PDB entry 6UYE | electron microscopy, 3.96 A resolution | chains A and D of the 12 polymer chains in the assembly

[Chain A]
Protein: SGP
Organism: Ebola virus
UniProt: A0A1C4HDL5 (A0A1C4HDL5_9MONO); numbering as in UniProt (aligned over 32-292)
Chain sequence (261 residues; row label = number of the first residue in the row):
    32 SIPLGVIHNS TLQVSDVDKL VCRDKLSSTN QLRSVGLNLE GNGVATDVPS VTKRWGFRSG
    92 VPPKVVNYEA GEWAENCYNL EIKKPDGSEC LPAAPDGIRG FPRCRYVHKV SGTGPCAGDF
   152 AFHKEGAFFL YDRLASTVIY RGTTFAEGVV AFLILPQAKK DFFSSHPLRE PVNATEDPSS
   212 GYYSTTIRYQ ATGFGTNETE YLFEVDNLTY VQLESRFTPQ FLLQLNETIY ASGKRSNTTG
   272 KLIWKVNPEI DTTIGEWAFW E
Not modelled in the structure: 188-214, 286-288
Disulfides: Cys108-Cys135, Cys121-Cys147
Glycans and other covalent adducts: N-acetylglucosamine (NAG) linked to Asn228, Asn238, Asn257, Asn268

[Chain D]
Protein: Virion spike glycoprotein
Organism: Ebola virus
UniProt: A0A1C4HDV6 (A0A1C4HDV6_9MONO); residue numbers follow UniProt; this construct covers 503-598
Chain sequence (96 residues; each row starts with the number of its first residue):
   503 VIVNAQPKCN PNLHYWTTQD EGAAIGLAWI PYFGPAAEGI YTEGLMHNQD GLICGLRQLA
   563 NETTQALQLF LRATTELRTF SILNRKAIDF LLQRWG
Not modelled in the structure: 522-526
Disulfides: Cys511-Cys556
Glycans and other covalent adducts: N-acetylglucosamine (NAG) linked to Asn563

[How chain A and chain D interact]
Residue-residue contacts - 82 pairs, chain A then chain D:
  Ser32(A) - Lys588(D)  hydrogen bond (backbone-side chain)
  Ile33(A) - Ala568(D)
  Ile33(A) - Phe572(D)  hydrophobic
  Ile33(A) - Lys588(D)  hydrogen bond (backbone-side chain)
  Pro34(A) - Thr565(D)
  Leu35(A) - Lys588(D)
  Gly36(A) - Leu561(D)
  Thr42(A) - Asp552(D)
  Leu43(A) - Leu554(D)  hydrophobic
  Leu43(A) - Gly557(D)
  Leu43(A) - Leu558(D)
  Gln44(A) - Val503(D)
  Val45(A) - Ile504(D)  hydrophobic
  Val48(A) - Gln595(D)  hydrogen bond (backbone-side chain)
  Leu51(A) - Gln595(D)
  Leu51(A) - Arg596(D)
  Val52(A) - Arg596(D)  hydrogen bond (backbone-side chain)
  Cys53(A) - Arg596(D)
  Asp55(A) - Arg596(D)  hydrogen bond (backbone-side chain)
  Leu63(A) - Leu585(D)  hydrophobic
  Leu68(A) - Leu558(D)
  Leu68(A) - Arg559(D)
  Asn69(A) - Arg559(D)  hydrogen bond (backbone-side chain)
  Gly72(A) - Lys510(D)
  Gly72(A) - Cys511(D)
  Gly72(A) - Asn512(D)  hydrogen bond (backbone-backbone)
  Gly72(A) - Arg559(D)
  Asn73(A) - Gln508(D)
  Asn73(A) - Pro509(D)
  Asn73(A) - Lys510(D)  hydrogen bond (backbone-backbone)
  Asn73(A) - Arg559(D)
  Gly74(A) - Lys510(D)
  Lys95(A) - Leu573(D)
  Lys95(A) - Thr576(D)
  Lys95(A) - Glu578(D)
  Val96(A) - Leu579(D)  hydrogen bond (backbone-backbone)
  Val96(A) - Arg580(D)
  Val96(A) - Thr581(D)  hydrogen bond (backbone-backbone)
  Val97(A) - Leu573(D)  hydrophobic
  Val97(A) - Thr581(D)
  Val97(A) - Ile584(D)  hydrophobic
  Asn98(A) - Thr581(D)
  Asn98(A) - Phe582(D)
  Tyr99(A) - Trp518(D)
  Ala101(A) - Trp518(D)
  Gly102(A) - Tyr517(D)
  Gly102(A) - Trp518(D)  hydrogen bond (backbone-backbone)
  Glu103(A) - Leu515(D)
  Glu103(A) - His516(D)
  Glu103(A) - Trp518(D)  hydrogen bond (backbone-side chain)
  Glu103(A) - Arg559(D)  salt bridge
  Trp104(A) - His516(D)  hydrogen bond (backbone-backbone)
  Trp104(A) - Tyr517(D)  hydrogen bond (side chain-backbone)
  Trp104(A) - Trp518(D)
  Trp104(A) - Glu545(D)
  Pro126(A) - Arg580(D)
  Asp127(A) - Arg580(D)  hydrogen bond (backbone-side chain)
  Phe132(A) - Trp518(D)  hydrophobic
  Pro133(A) - Trp518(D)  hydrophobic
  Pro133(A) - Tyr543(D)
  Arg134(A) - Glu540(D)
  Arg134(A) - Tyr543(D)
  Glu156(A) - Gln567(D)
  Gly157(A) - Thr566(D)
  Phe159(A) - Leu569(D)  hydrophobic
  Phe159(A) - Gln570(D)
  Phe159(A) - Leu573(D)  hydrophobic
  Asp163(A) - Tyr543(D)  hydrogen bond
  Arg164(A) - Thr520(D)
  Arg164(A) - Tyr543(D)
  Thr168(A) - Gln570(D)
  Val180(A) - Ala562(D)  hydrophobic
  Val180(A) - Thr566(D)
  Val181(A) - Ala562(D)
  Ala182(A) - Ala562(D)  hydrophobic
  Phe183(A) - Ile584(D)  hydrophobic
  Leu184(A) - Leu558(D)  hydrophobic
  Ala289(A) - Lys510(D)
  Trp291(A) - Lys510(D)
  Trp291(A) - Cys511(D)
  Trp291(A) - Asn512(D)
  Trp291(A) - Pro513(D)
Other interface residues (no listed pair), chain A (58 interface residues in all): Ile38, Lys50, Arg54, Leu57, Arg64, Ser65, Pro94, Glu100, Arg130, Ala158, Leu165
Other interface residues (no listed pair), chain D (47 interface residues in all): Asn514, Thr519, Ala539, Ala589, Phe592

[Overview]
The interface between chain A and chain D involves 58 residues on one side and 47 on the other, with 16
hydrogen bonds and 1 salt bridge. Polar pairs include Glu103(A)-Arg559(D), Ser32(A)-Lys588(D) and
Ile33(A)-Lys588(D). N-acetylglucosamine is covalently linked to Asn228(A), Asn238(A), Asn257(A) and Asn268(A).
Here chain A is SGP and chain D is Virion spike glycoprotein, both from Ebola virus. Entry 6UYE (EBOV GPdMuc
Makona bound to rEBOV-548 Fab) was determined by electron microscopy.
